Entry 7BU8 (electron microscopy, 3.80 A resolution); this record covers chains B and G of the 12 polymer chains in the assembly.

[Chain B]
Name: Genome polyprotein
Organism: Zika virus ZIKV/H. sapiens/FrenchPolynesia/10087PF/2013
Notes: EC 3.4.21.91, 3.6.1.15, 3.6.4.13, 2.1.1.56, 2.1.1.57, 2.7.7.48
Reference sequence: A0A024B7W1 (POLG_ZIKVF); residues 1-504 here correspond to UniProt positions 291-794 (UniProt number = residue number + 290)
Chain sequence (504 residues; each row starts with the number of its first residue):
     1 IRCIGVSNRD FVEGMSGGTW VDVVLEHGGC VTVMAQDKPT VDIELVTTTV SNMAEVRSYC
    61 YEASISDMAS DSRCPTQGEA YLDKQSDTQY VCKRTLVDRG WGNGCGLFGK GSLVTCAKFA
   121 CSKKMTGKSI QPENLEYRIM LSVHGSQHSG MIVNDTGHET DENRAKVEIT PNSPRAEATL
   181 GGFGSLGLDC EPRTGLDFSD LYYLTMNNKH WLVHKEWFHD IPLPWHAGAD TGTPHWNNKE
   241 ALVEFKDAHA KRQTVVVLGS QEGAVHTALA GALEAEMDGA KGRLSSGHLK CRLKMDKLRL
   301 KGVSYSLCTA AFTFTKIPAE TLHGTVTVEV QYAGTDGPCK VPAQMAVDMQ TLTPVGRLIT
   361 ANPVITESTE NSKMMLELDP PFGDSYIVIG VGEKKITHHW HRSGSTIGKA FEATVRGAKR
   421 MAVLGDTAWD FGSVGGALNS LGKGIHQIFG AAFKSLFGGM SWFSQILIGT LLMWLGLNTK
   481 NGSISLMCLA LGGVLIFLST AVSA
Curated features (UniProtKB/Swiss-Prot):
  - region: Asp-98 to Gly-111 (Fusion peptide)
  - site: Ala-504 (Cleavage)
  - glycosylation: Asn-154 (N-linked (GlcNAc...) asparagine)
  - cross-link (Glycyl lysine isopeptide (Lys-Gly)): Lys-38 (interchain with G-Cter in ubiquitin), Lys-281 (interchain with G-Cter in ubiquitin)
Disulfide bonds: Cys-3/Cys-30, Cys-60/Cys-121, Cys-74/Cys-105, Cys-92/Cys-116, Cys-190/Cys-291, Cys-308/Cys-339
Covalent attachments: N-acetylglucosamine (NAG) linked to Asn-154

[Chain G]
Name: SIgN-3C Fab heavy chain
Organism: Homo sapiens
Notes: antibody fragment or engineered binder
Chain sequence (132 residues; each row starts with the number of its first residue):
     1 EVQLVQSGPD VEKPGASVKV SCKASGYTFT SNYIHWVRQA PGQGLEWMGV INPRGGSTAS
    61 AQKFQGRITM TRDTSTSTVY MELSSLRSDD TAVYYCARGG RALFYDSYTT PRDGGSWWFD
   121 PWGQGSLVTV SS
Disulfide bonds: Cys-22/Cys-96

[How chain B and chain G interact]
Residue-residue contacts - 15 pairs, chain B then chain G:
  Met-68(B) with Arg-72(G), hydrogen bond (backbone-side chain)
  Ala-69(B) with Gly-55(G); Arg-72(G)
  Ser-70(B) with Gly-55(G), hydrogen bond (backbone-backbone)
  Asp-71(B) with Ser-57(G), hydrogen bond
  Asp-83(B) with Thr-58(G)
  Lys-84(B) with Thr-71(G), hydrogen bond; Arg-72(G)
  Arg-99(B) with Tyr-108(G), hydrogen bond
  Gly-102(B) with Leu-103(G)
  Asn-103(B) with Arg-101(G); Tyr-108(G)
  Gly-104(B) with Arg-101(G); Tyr-108(G)
  Cys-105(B) with Tyr-108(G), hydrophobic
Other interface residues (no listed pair), chain B (14 interface residues in all): Cys-74, Leu-82, Gly-106
Other interface residues (no listed pair), chain G (14 interface residues in all): Gly-56, Ile-68, Thr-69, Met-70, Phe-104, Pro-111

[In short]
The chain B/chain G interface involves 14 residues from each chain; the contacts include 5 hydrogen bonds.
Among the polar pairs are Met-68(B)/Arg-72(G), Asp-71(B)/Ser-57(G) and Lys-84(B)/Thr-71(G).
Chain B is Genome polyprotein (Zika virus ZIKV/H. sapiens/FrenchPolynesia/10087PF/2013) and chain G is SIgN-3C
Fab heavy chain (Homo sapiens); the structure, Cryo-EM structure of zika virus complexed with Fab SIgN-3C at
pH 6.5, was determined by electron microscopy, deposited together with 7BUA, 7BUB, 7BUD, 7BUE and 7BUF.
